PDB entry 2GVN | X-ray diffraction, 1.90 A resolution | chains A and F of the 4 polymer chains in the assembly

== Chain A (and F) ==
Protein: L-asparaginase
From: Pectobacterium atrosepticum
Notes: EC 3.5.1.1; chain F of this document is another copy of the same molecule, construct and numbering; everything in this record applies to it too
Amino-acid sequence (327 residues; numbered 1 to 327; the number before each row is that of its first residue):
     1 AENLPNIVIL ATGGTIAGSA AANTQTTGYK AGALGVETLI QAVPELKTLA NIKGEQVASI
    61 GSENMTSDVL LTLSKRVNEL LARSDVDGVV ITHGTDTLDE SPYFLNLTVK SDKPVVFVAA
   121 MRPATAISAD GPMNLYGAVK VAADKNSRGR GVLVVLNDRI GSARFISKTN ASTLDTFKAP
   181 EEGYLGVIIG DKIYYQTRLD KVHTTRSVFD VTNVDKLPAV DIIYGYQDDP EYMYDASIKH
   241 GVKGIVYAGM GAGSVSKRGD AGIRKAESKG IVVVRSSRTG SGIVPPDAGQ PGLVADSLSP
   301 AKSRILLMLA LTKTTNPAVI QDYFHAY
Not modelled in the structure: 1-2
Ligand contacts: aspartic acid (ASP): Gly14, Thr15, Gly61, Ser62, Glu63, Gly94, Thr95, Asp96, Ala120, Met121, Lys168

== Chain A / chain F interface ==
Contacting residue pairs - 50 pairs, chain A then chain F:
  Arg150(A) - Asp200(F)  salt bridge
  Arg159(A) - Glu181(F)  salt bridge
  Phe165(A) - Gln196(F)
  Phe165(A) - Thr197(F)
  Glu181(A) - Arg159(F)  salt bridge
  Glu181(A) - Gly183(F)
  Glu181(A) - Tyr184(F)  hydrogen bond (backbone-backbone)
  Glu181(A) - Val187(F)
  Glu182(A) - Glu182(F)
  Glu182(A) - Gly183(F)
  Glu182(A) - Gln196(F)  hydrogen bond
  Glu182(A) - Thr197(F)
  Gly183(A) - Glu181(F)
  Gly183(A) - Glu182(F)
  Gly183(A) - Gly183(F)
  Tyr184(A) - Glu181(F)  hydrogen bond (backbone-backbone)
  Val187(A) - Glu181(F)
  Val187(A) - Ile283(F)  hydrophobic
  Ile189(A) - Ile283(F)  hydrophobic
  Lys192(A) - Pro286(F)
  Tyr194(A) - Ile283(F)
  Tyr194(A) - Pro286(F)
  Tyr194(A) - Asp296(F)
  Tyr195(A) - Asp200(F)
  Tyr195(A) - Lys201(F)
  Gln196(A) - Phe165(F)
  Gln196(A) - Glu182(F)  hydrogen bond
  Gln196(A) - Leu199(F)
  Gln196(A) - Asp200(F)  hydrogen bond (backbone-backbone)
  Gln196(A) - Ser297(F)  hydrogen bond
  Thr197(A) - Phe165(F)
  Thr197(A) - Glu182(F)
  Thr197(A) - Arg198(F)
  Thr197(A) - Asp200(F)
  Arg198(A) - Thr197(F)
  Arg198(A) - Arg198(F)  hydrogen bond (backbone-backbone)
  Arg198(A) - Asp200(F)  salt bridge
  Asp200(A) - Arg150(F)  salt bridge
  Asp200(A) - Tyr195(F)
  Asp200(A) - Gln196(F)  hydrogen bond (backbone-backbone)
  Asp200(A) - Thr197(F)
  Asp200(A) - Arg198(F)  salt bridge
  Lys201(A) - Tyr195(F)
  Ile283(A) - Val187(F)  hydrophobic
  Ile283(A) - Ile189(F)  hydrophobic
  Ile283(A) - Tyr194(F)
  Pro286(A) - Lys192(F)
  Pro286(A) - Tyr194(F)
  Asp296(A) - Tyr194(F)
  Ser297(A) - Gln196(F)  hydrogen bond
Interface residues without a listed pair, chain A (26 interface residues in all): Arg164, Pro180, Leu199, Pro285, His325
Interface residues without a listed pair, chain F (26 interface residues in all): Arg164, Pro180, Pro285, His325

== In short ==
The chain A/chain F interface involves 26 residues from each chain; the contacts include 9 hydrogen bonds and
6 salt bridges. Polar contacts include Arg150(A)-Asp200(F), Arg159(A)-Glu181(F) and Arg198(A)-Asp200(F). Chain
A binds aspartic acid.
Chain A and chain F are both L-asparaginase (Pectobacterium atrosepticum); the structure, L-asparaginase from
Erwinia carotovora in complex with aspartic acid, was determined by X-ray diffraction together with 2HLN from
the same study.
